PDB entry 2IX9 | X-ray diffraction, 1.70 A resolution | chain A

== Chain A ==
Name: Feruloyl esterase A
From: Aspergillus niger
Notes: EC 3.1.1.73; fragment: catalytic domain, residues 22-281
UniProtKB: O42807 (FAEA_ASPNG); residues 1-260 here correspond to UniProt positions 22-281 (UniProt number = residue number + 21)
Chain sequence (260 residues; numbered 1 to 260; the number before each row is that of its first residue):
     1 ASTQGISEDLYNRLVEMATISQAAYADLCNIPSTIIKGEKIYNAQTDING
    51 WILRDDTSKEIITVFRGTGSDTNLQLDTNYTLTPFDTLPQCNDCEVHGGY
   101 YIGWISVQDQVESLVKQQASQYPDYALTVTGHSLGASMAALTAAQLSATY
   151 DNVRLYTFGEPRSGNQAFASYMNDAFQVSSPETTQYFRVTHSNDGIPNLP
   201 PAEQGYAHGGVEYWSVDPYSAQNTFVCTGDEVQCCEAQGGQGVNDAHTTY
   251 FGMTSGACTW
Sequence notes: conflict Glu203 (Asp224 in O42807), Gln204 (Glu225 in O42807)
Disulfides: Cys29-Cys258, Cys91-Cys94, Cys227-Cys234
Residues lining bound ligands: 3-cyclohexyl-1-propylsulfonic acid (CXS): Tyr25, Thr68, His132, Ser133, Val243, His247, Ser255, Gly256
UniProt features mapped onto this chain:
  - active site: Ser133 (Nucleophile), Asp194 (Charge relay system), His247 (Charge relay system)
  - binding site (substrate): Asp77, Tyr80, His247
  - glycosylation: Asn79 (N-linked (GlcNAc...) asparagine)

== Overview ==
Chain A binds 3-cyclohexyl-1-propylsulfonic acid. UniProt lists 3 active-site residues and 3 substrate-binding
residues.
Chain A is Feruloyl esterase A (Aspergillus niger); the structure, Respective role of protein folding and
glycosylation in the thermal stability of recombinant Feruloyl Esterase A, was determined by X-ray
diffraction, deposited together with 2HL6.
